1MC1 - chain A; structure by X-ray diffraction, 2.16 A resolution.

Chain A:
Molecule: Beta-lactam synthetase
From: Streptomyces clavuligerus
Reference sequence: Q9R8E3 (BLS_STRCL); residues 1-513 here = UniProt positions 1-513
Chain sequence (513 residues; numbered 1 to 513; the number before each row is that of its first residue):
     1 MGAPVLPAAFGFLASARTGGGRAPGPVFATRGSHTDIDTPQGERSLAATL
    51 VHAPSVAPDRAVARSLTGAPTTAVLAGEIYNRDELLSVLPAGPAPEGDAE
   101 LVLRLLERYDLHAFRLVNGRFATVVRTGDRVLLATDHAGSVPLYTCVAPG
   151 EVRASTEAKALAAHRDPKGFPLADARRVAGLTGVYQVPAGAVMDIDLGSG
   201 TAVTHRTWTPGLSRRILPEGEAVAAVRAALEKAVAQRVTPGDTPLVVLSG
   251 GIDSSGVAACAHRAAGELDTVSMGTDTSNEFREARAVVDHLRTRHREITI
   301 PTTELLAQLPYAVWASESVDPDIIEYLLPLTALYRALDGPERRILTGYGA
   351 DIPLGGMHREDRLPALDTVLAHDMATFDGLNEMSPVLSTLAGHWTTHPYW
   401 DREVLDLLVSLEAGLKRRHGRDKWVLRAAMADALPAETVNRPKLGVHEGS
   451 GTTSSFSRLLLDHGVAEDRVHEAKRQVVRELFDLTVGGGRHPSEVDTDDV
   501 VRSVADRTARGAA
Not modelled in the structure: 1-4, 18-24, 164-168, 508-513
Ion coordination: Mg2+ site 1: D253, D351 (together with adenosine monophosphate, pyrophosphate); Mg2+ site 2: L444 (together with adenosine monophosphate, pyrophosphate)
Ligand contacts:
  - adenosine monophosphate (AMP): V247, L248, S249, D253, S254, V271, S272, M273, L330, L333, T346, G347, Y348, D351, K443, L444, G445, V446
  - deoxyguanidinoproclavaminic acid (PCX): I323, Y326, Y348, G349, A350, D351, I352, M357, D373, F377, L380, E382, K443, G445, V446, H447
  - pyrophosphate (POP): S249, G251, I252, D253, S254, S255, G347, D351, K423, K443, L444
From the paper describing this entry:
  - contacts within the chain: Y348-E382 (hydrogen bond)
  - binding site for deoxyguanidinoproclavaminic acid: K443
  - conformationally variable residues (order/disorder transition, side-chain flip): Y326, Y348, L444 to T453
  - catalytic residues: Y348, E382, K443 (proposed by the authors, not directly observed)

Overview:
Ligands of chain A: pyrophosphate, adenosine monophosphate and deoxyguanidinoproclavaminic acid. D253 and D351
form the Mg2+ site 1. The paper reports catalytic residues Y348, E382 and K443; a binding site for
deoxyguanidinoproclavaminic acid at K443.
Chain A is Beta-lactam synthetase (Streptomyces clavuligerus); the structure, Beta-lactam synthetase with
product (dgpc), amp and ppi, was determined by X-ray diffraction (same publication as 1M1Z, 1MB9 and 1MBZ).
